PDB entry 6V4K | X-ray diffraction, 3.53 A resolution | chains E and H of the 8 polymer chains in the assembly

== Chain E (and H) ==
Protein: Potassium transporter peripheral membrane component
Organism: Vibrio parahaemolyticus
Notes: chain H of this document is another copy of the same molecule, construct and numbering; everything in this record applies to it too
UniProtKB: A0A072LGS4 (A0A072LGS4_VIBPH); numbering as in UniProt (aligned over 1-458)
Chain sequence (458 residues; row label = number of the first residue in the row):
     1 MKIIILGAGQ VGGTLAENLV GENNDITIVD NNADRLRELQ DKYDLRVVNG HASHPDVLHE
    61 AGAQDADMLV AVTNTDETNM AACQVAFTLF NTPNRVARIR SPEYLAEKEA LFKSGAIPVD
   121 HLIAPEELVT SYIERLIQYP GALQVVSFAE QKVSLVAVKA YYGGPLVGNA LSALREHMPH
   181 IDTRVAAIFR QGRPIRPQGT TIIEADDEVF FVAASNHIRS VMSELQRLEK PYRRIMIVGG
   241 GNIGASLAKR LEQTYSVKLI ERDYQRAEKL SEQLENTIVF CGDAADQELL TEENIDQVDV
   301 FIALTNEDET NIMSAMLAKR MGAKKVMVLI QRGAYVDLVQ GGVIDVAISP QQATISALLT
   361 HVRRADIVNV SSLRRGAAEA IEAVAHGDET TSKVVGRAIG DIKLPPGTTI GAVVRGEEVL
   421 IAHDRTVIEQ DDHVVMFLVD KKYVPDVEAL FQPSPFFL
Unresolved in the structure: 1, 457-458
Residues lining bound ligands: ADP (adenosine-5'-diphosphate): Val238, Gly239, Gly240, Gly241, Asn242, Ile243, Glu261, Arg262, Gly282, Asp283, Ala284, Thr305, Asn306, Thr310
What the authors report for this chain:
  - binding site for ADP: Asp283, Asn306
  - mutagenesis - D283V, E309C: unchanged binding to Trk system potassium uptake protein

== How chain E and chain H interact ==
Residue-residue contacts (33; chain E residue first):
  His51(E) - Glu77(H)
  Ser53(E) - Glu77(H)  hydrogen bond
  Ser53(E) - Tyr104(H)  hydrogen bond (backbone-side chain)
  His54(E) - Glu77(H)
  His54(E) - Glu103(H)  salt bridge
  His54(E) - Tyr104(H)
  Pro55(E) - Glu103(H)
  Pro55(E) - Tyr104(H)
  Pro55(E) - Glu107(H)
  Glu77(E) - Ser53(H)
  Glu77(E) - Glu77(H)
  Glu77(E) - Thr78(H)
  Thr78(E) - Glu77(H)
  Met80(E) - Ala81(H)  hydrophobic
  Ala81(E) - Glu77(H)
  Ala81(E) - Met80(H)  hydrophobic
  Gln84(E) - Gln84(H)
  Gln84(E) - Pro118(H)
  Val85(E) - Tyr104(H)  hydrophobic
  Leu89(E) - Leu111(H)  hydrophobic
  Ser101(E) - His54(H)
  Glu103(E) - His54(H)
  Glu103(E) - Pro55(H)
  Glu103(E) - Asp56(H)
  Tyr104(E) - Ser53(H)  hydrogen bond (side chain-backbone)
  Tyr104(E) - His54(H)
  Tyr104(E) - Pro55(H)
  Tyr104(E) - Val85(H)  hydrophobic
  Leu111(E) - Thr88(H)
  Leu111(E) - Leu89(H)  hydrophobic
  Ile117(E) - Gln84(H)
  Ile117(E) - Pro118(H)  hydrophobic
  Pro118(E) - Gln84(H)
Interface residues without a listed pair, chain E (21 interface residues in all): Asp56, Thr88, Glu107, Ala110
Interface residues without a listed pair, chain H (19 interface residues in all): Ser101, Ala116

== Overview ==
21 residues of chain E face 19 of chain H across their interface; the contacts include 3 hydrogen bonds and 1
salt bridge. Among the polar pairs are His54(E)-Glu103(H), Ser53(E)-Glu77(H) and Ser53(E)-Tyr104(H). From the
paper: a binding site for ADP at Asp283(E) and Asn306(E); D283V and E309C of chain E leave binding to Trk
system potassium uptake protein unchanged.
Both chains are Potassium transporter peripheral membrane component (Vibrio parahaemolyticus). Entry 6V4K
(Structure of TrkH-TrkA in complex with ADP) was determined by X-ray diffraction together with 6V4J and 6V4L
from the same study.
